4UFW - chain A; structure by X-ray diffraction, 1.50 A resolution.

== Chain A ==
Name: Glycylpeptide N-tetradecanoyltransferase
Organism: Plasmodium vivax
Notes: EC 2.3.1.97
UniProtKB: A5K1A2 (A5K1A2_PLAVS); residues 27-410 here = UniProt positions 27-410
Chain sequence (385 residues; row label = number of the first residue in the row):
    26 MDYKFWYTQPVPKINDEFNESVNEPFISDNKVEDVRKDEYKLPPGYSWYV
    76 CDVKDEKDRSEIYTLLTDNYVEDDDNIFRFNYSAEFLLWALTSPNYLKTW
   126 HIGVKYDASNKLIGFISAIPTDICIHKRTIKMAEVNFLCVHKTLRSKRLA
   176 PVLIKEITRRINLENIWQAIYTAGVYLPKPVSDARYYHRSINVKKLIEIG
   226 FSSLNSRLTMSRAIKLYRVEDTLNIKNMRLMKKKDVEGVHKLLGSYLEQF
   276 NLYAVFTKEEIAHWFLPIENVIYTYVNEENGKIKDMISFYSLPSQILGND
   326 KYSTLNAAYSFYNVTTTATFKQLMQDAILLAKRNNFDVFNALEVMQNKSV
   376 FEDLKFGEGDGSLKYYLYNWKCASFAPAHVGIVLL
Differences from the reference sequence: expression tag (26)
Bound ions: Mg2+: Leu169 (together with 2-oxopentadecyl-CoA)
Ligand contacts:
  - 7Y6 (4-chloranyl-N-[2-(3-methoxyphenyl)ethanimidoyl]-2-piperidin-4-yloxy-benzamide): Val96, Glu97, Asp98, Phe103, Arg104, Phe105, Tyr107, Thr197, Tyr211, His213, Phe226, Tyr315, Leu317, Ser319, Leu330, Tyr334, Asn365, Ala366, Leu367, Leu388, Leu409, Leu410
  - 2-oxopentadecyl-CoA (NHW): Tyr28, Lys29, Phe30, Trp31, Asn94, Tyr95, Val96, Val160, Asn161, Phe162, Leu163, Cys164, Val165, Leu169, Arg170, Ser171, Lys172, Arg173, Leu174, Ala175, Pro176, Ile179, Ile182, Thr183, Ile186, Asn187, Ile191, Trp192, Gln193, Ala194, Tyr196, Thr197, Ala198, Val200, Leu202, Tyr393
From the paper describing this entry:
  - binding site for 7Y6: Asn365, Ala366, Leu367

== Summary ==
Ligands of chain A: 2-oxopentadecyl-CoA and compound 7Y6. From the paper: a binding site for 7Y6 at Asn365,
Ala366 and Leu367.
Chain A is Glycylpeptide N-tetradecanoyltransferase (Plasmodium vivax); the structure, Plasmodium vivax
N-myristoyltransferase in complex with a pyridyl inhibitor (compound 22), was determined by X-ray diffraction
together with 4UFV and 4UFX from the same study.
